Entry 3M6A (X-ray diffraction, 3.40 A resolution); this record covers chains A and C of the 6 polymer chains in the assembly.

[Chain A (and C)]
Protein: ATP-dependent protease La 1
Organism: Bacillus subtilis
Notes: EC 3.4.21.53; fragment: C-terminal domain (240-774); chain C of this document is another copy of the same molecule, construct and numbering; everything in this record applies to it too
Reference sequence: P37945 (LON1_BACSU); numbering as in UniProt (aligned over 240-774)
Amino-acid sequence (543 residues; each row starts with the number of its first residue):
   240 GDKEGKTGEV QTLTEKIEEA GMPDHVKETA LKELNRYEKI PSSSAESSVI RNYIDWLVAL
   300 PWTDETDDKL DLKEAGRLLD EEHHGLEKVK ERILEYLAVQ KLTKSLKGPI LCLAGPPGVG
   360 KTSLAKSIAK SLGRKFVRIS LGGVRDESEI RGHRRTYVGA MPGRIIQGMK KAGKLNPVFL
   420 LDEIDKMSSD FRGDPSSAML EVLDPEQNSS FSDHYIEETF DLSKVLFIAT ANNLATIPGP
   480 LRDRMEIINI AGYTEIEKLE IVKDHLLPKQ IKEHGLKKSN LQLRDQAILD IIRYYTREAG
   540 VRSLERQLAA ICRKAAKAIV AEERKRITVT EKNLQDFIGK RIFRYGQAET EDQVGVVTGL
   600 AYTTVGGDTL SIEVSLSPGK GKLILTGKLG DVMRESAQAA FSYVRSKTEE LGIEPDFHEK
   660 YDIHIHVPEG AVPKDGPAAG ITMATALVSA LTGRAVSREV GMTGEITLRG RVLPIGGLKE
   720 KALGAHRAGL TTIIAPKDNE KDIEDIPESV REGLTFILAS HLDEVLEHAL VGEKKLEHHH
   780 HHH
Not modelled in the structure: 240-245, 383-402, 428-436, 771-782
Construct notes: engineered mutation Ala677 (Ser in P37945); expression tag (775-782)
Small-molecule neighbours: ADP (adenosine-5'-diphosphate): Glu321, His322, His323, Pro355, Pro356, Gly357, Val358, Gly359, Lys360, Thr361, Ser362, Tyr492, Ile500, His504, Leu505, Lys508, Val540, Glu544
Curated features (UniProtKB/Swiss-Prot):
  - active site: Lys720
  - binding site (ATP): Gly354 to Thr361
Reported in the primary citation:
  - catalytic residues: Lys720
  - binding site for ADP: His322, His323, Lys360, Tyr492
  - conformationally variable residues (domain motion): Thr246 to Ala298

[How chain A and chain C interact]
Contacting residue pairs (49; chain A residue first):
  Glu272(A) - Glu248(C)
  Glu272(A) - Thr251(C)
  Leu273(A) - Glu248(C)
  Leu273(A) - Arg290(C)
  Tyr276(A) - Ser281(C)
  Tyr276(A) - Ser282(C)  hydrogen bond (side chain-backbone)
  Glu277(A) - Ser281(C)  hydrogen bond
  Glu330(A) - Lys553(C)  salt bridge
  Glu330(A) - Lys556(C)  salt bridge
  Arg331(A) - Arg552(C)
  Glu334(A) - Arg552(C)
  Glu334(A) - Lys553(C)  salt bridge
  Ala337(A) - Ala555(C)
  Ala337(A) - Lys556(C)
  Ala337(A) - Val559(C)
  Val338(A) - His513(C)
  Val338(A) - Arg552(C)
  Val338(A) - Ala555(C)  hydrophobic
  Lys340(A) - Val559(C)
  Leu341(A) - His513(C)
  Leu341(A) - Gly514(C)
  Leu341(A) - Leu515(C)  hydrophobic
  Leu341(A) - Ala555(C)  hydrophobic
  Thr342(A) - Glu512(C)  hydrogen bond (side chain-backbone)
  Thr342(A) - His513(C)
  Thr342(A) - Gly514(C)  hydrogen bond (side chain-backbone)
  Lys346(A) - His513(C)  hydrogen bond
  Glu445(A) - Lys365(C)  salt bridge
  Glu456(A) - Asn291(C)  hydrogen bond
  Glu456(A) - Trp295(C)
  Glu485(A) - Arg552(C)  salt bridge
  Glu634(A) - Gly626(C)
  Glu634(A) - His665(C)  salt bridge
  Gln637(A) - Ile623(C)
  Ser641(A) - Ser614(C)
  Arg644(A) - Ser616(C)  hydrogen bond (backbone-side chain)
  Arg644(A) - His663(C)  hydrogen bond
  Ser645(A) - Leu615(C)
  His657(A) - Ser616(C)
  His657(A) - Pro617(C)
  Thr706(A) - Glu612(C)  hydrogen bond
  Leu707(A) - His663(C)
  Leu707(A) - His665(C)
  Arg708(A) - Val593(C)
  Arg708(A) - Glu612(C)
  Arg708(A) - Val613(C)
  Arg710(A) - Gln592(C)
  Arg710(A) - Glu612(C)  salt bridge
  Asp737(A) - Arg583(C)  salt bridge
Interface residues without a listed pair, chain A (34 interface residues in all): Glu285, Val288, Ile289, Leu311, Leu333, Gln446, Asp482
Interface residues without a listed pair, chain C (36 interface residues in all): Ser283, Lys410, Arg545, Val595, Asp661, Ile664

[Overview]
Chain A and chain C form an interface of 34 and 36 residues respectively; the contacts include 9 hydrogen
bonds and 8 salt bridges. Polar pairs include Glu330(A)-Lys553(C), Glu330(A)-Lys556(C) and
Glu334(A)-Lys553(C). Ligands of chain A: ADP. From the paper: the catalytic residue Lys720(A); a binding site
for ADP at His322(A), His323(A) and Lys360(A) among others.
Chain A and chain C are both ATP-dependent protease La 1 (Bacillus subtilis); the structure, Crystal structure
of Bacillus subtilis Lon C-terminal domain, was determined by X-ray diffraction, deposited together with 3M65.
